PDB entry 9K49 | electron microscopy, 3.60 A resolution | chains E and G of the 8 polymer chains in the assembly

Chain E:
Molecule: Tol-Pal system protein TolQ
Organism: Escherichia coli K-12
Reference sequence: P0ABU9 (TOLQ_ECOLI); residues 1-230 here = UniProt positions 1-230
Sequence (230 residues; row label = number of the first residue in the row):
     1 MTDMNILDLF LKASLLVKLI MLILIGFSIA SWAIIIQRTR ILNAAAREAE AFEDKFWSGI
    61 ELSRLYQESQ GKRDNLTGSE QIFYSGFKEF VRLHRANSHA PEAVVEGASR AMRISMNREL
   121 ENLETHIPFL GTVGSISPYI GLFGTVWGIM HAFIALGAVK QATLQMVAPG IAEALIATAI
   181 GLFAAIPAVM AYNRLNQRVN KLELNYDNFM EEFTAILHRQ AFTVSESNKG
Disordered / not traced: 1-6, 225-230

Chain G:
Molecule: Tol-Pal system protein TolR
Organism: Escherichia coli K-12
Reference sequence: P0ABV6 (TOLR_ECOLI); numbering as in UniProt (aligned over 1-142)
Sequence (152 residues; each row starts with the number of its first residue):
     1 MARARGRGRR DLKSEINIVP LLDVLLVLLL IFMATAPIIT QSVEVDLPDA TESQAVSSND
    61 NPPVIVEVSG IGQYTVVVEK DRLERLPPEQ VVAEVSSRFK ANPKTVFLIG GAKDVPYDEI
   121 IKALNLLHSA GVKSVGLMTQ PILEHHHHHH HH
Disordered / not traced: 1-11, 35-152
Differences from the reference sequence: expression tag (143-152)
Swiss-Prot annotation at these positions:
  - mutagenesis: Asp23 (D23A: Decreases TolA-Pal interaction; D23E: No change in TolA-Pal interaction; D23R: Abolishes TolA-Pal interaction)

Interface between chain E and chain G:
Contacting residue pairs - 8 pairs, chain E then chain G:
  Tyr139(E) - Asn17(G)
  Leu142(E) - Pro20(G)  hydrophobic
  Leu142(E) - Asp23(G)
  Ile149(E) - Val27(G)  hydrophobic
  Ile149(E) - Ile31(G)  hydrophobic
  Phe153(E) - Ala34(G)  hydrophobic
  Ile171(E) - Ile31(G)  hydrophobic
  Asn193(E) - Leu12(G)
Interface residues without a listed pair, chain E (10 interface residues in all): Ser135, Val146, Val189, Asn196
Interface residues without a listed pair, chain G (9 interface residues in all): Lys13, Leu30

Overview:
10 residues of chain E and 9 residues of chain G are in contact. From UniProt: one mutagenesis site on chain
G.
Chain E is Tol-Pal system protein TolQ and chain G is Tol-Pal system protein TolR, both from Escherichia coli
K-12; the structure, Cryo-EM structure of inner membrane TolQRA complex in CYMAL-6-Neopentyl Glycol detergent
micelles, was determined by electron microscopy (same publication as 9KCH).
